PDB entry 9EOR | X-ray diffraction, 2.25 A resolution | chains A and B of the 4 polymer chains in the assembly

[Chain A (and B)]
Molecule: 3C-like proteinase nsp5
Source organism: Severe acute respiratory syndrome coronavirus 2
Notes: EC 3.4.22.69; chain B of this document is another copy of the same molecule, construct and numbering; everything in this record applies to it too
UniProt: P0DTD1 (R1AB_SARS2); residues 1-306 here correspond to UniProt positions 3264-3569 (UniProt number = residue number + 3263)
Chain sequence (306 residues; row label = number of the first residue in the row):
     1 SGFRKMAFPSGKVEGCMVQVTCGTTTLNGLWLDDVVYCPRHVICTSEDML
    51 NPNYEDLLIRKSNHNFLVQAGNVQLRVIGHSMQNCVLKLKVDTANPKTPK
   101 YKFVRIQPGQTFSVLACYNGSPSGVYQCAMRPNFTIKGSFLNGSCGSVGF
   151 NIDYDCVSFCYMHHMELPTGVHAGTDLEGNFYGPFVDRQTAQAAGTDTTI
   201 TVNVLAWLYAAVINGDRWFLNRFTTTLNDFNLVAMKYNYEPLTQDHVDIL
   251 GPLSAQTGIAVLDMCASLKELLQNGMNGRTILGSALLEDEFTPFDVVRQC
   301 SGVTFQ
UniProt features mapped onto this chain:
  - active site: His41 (For 3CL-PRO activity), Cys145 (Nucleophile)
  - site: Gln306 (Cleavage)
  - cross-link (Glycyl lysine isopeptide (Lys-Gly)): Lys5 (interchain with G-Cter in ubiquitin), Lys90 (interchain with G-Cter in ubiquitin)
Ion coordination: K+ site 1: Thr111, Gln127, Asn151, Asp295; K+ site 2: Asn221, Phe223, Asp263, Ser267
From the paper describing this entry:
  - binding site for Inhibitor SLL12: Cys145, His163, Glu166
  - catalytic residues: His41, Cys145 (citing earlier work)
  - mutagenesis - E166V: decreased binding to MP1
  - mutagenesis - E166V (811-fold): decreased binding to MP7
  - mutagenesis - E166V (523-fold): decreased binding to Nirmatrelvir

[Chain A / chain B interface]
Pairs across the interface - 93 pairs, chain A then chain B:
  Ser1(A) - Gly138(B)
  Ser1(A) - Ser139(B)
  Ser1(A) - Phe140(B)  hydrogen bond (backbone-backbone)
  Ser1(A) - Glu166(B)  hydrogen bond (backbone-side chain)
  Ser1(A) - Gly170(B)
  Ser1(A) - His172(B)  hydrogen bond (backbone-side chain)
  Gly2(A) - Gly138(B)
  Gly2(A) - Ser139(B)
  Arg4(A) - Lys5(B)
  Arg4(A) - Tyr126(B)
  Arg4(A) - Gln127(B)  hydrogen bond (side chain-backbone)
  Arg4(A) - Cys128(B)
  Arg4(A) - Lys137(B)  hydrogen bond (side chain-backbone)
  Arg4(A) - Glu290(B)  salt bridge
  Lys5(A) - Arg4(B)
  Lys5(A) - Tyr126(B)
  Met6(A) - Gly124(B)
  Met6(A) - Val125(B)
  Met6(A) - Tyr126(B)  hydrophobic
  Met6(A) - Ser139(B)
  Ala7(A) - Gly124(B)
  Ala7(A) - Val125(B)  hydrogen bond (backbone-backbone)
  Phe8(A) - Val125(B)
  Pro9(A) - Ser10(B)
  Pro9(A) - Glu14(B)
  Pro9(A) - Pro122(B)  hydrophobic
  Ser10(A) - Pro9(B)
  Ser10(A) - Ser10(B)  hydrogen bond (backbone-side chain)
  Ser10(A) - Glu14(B)  hydrogen bond (backbone-side chain)
  Gly11(A) - Ser10(B)
  Gly11(A) - Gly11(B)
  Gly11(A) - Glu14(B)  hydrogen bond (backbone-side chain)
  Glu14(A) - Pro9(B)
  Glu14(A) - Ser10(B)  hydrogen bond (side chain-backbone)
  Glu14(A) - Gly11(B)  hydrogen bond (side chain-backbone)
  Tyr118(A) - Gly302(B)
  Tyr118(A) - Thr304(B)
  Ser121(A) - Thr304(B)
  Ser121(A) - Gln306(B)  hydrogen bond
  Pro122(A) - Pro9(B)  hydrophobic
  Pro122(A) - Thr304(B)
  Pro122(A) - Phe305(B)  hydrogen bond (backbone-backbone)
  Ser123(A) - Arg298(B)  hydrogen bond (backbone-side chain)
  Ser123(A) - Val303(B)  hydrogen bond (side chain-backbone)
  Ser123(A) - Thr304(B)
  Ser123(A) - Phe305(B)
  Gly124(A) - Met6(B)
  Gly124(A) - Ala7(B)
  Gly124(A) - Arg298(B)
  Val125(A) - Met6(B)
  Val125(A) - Ala7(B)  hydrogen bond (backbone-backbone)
  Val125(A) - Phe8(B)
  Val125(A) - Pro9(B)  hydrophobic
  Tyr126(A) - Arg4(B)
  Tyr126(A) - Lys5(B)
  Gln127(A) - Arg4(B)  hydrogen bond (backbone-side chain)
  Lys137(A) - Arg4(B)  hydrogen bond (backbone-side chain)
  Gly138(A) - Ser1(B)
  Gly138(A) - Gly2(B)
  Ser139(A) - Ser1(B)
  Ser139(A) - Gly2(B)
  Ser139(A) - Arg4(B)
  Ser139(A) - Gln299(B)  hydrogen bond
  Phe140(A) - Ser1(B)  hydrogen bond (backbone-backbone)
  Leu141(A) - Gln299(B)
  Leu141(A) - Cys300(B)
  Leu141(A) - Ser301(B)
  Leu141(A) - Gly302(B)
  Glu166(A) - Ser1(B)  hydrogen bond
  Gly170(A) - Ser1(B)
  His172(A) - Ser1(B)
  Thr280(A) - Leu286(B)
  Gly283(A) - Leu286(B)
  Ala285(A) - Leu286(B)  hydrophobic
  Leu286(A) - Gly283(B)
  Leu286(A) - Ala285(B)  hydrophobic
  Glu290(A) - Arg4(B)  salt bridge
  Arg298(A) - Ser123(B)
  Gln299(A) - Ser139(B)  hydrogen bond
  Gln299(A) - Leu141(B)
  Cys300(A) - Leu141(B)
  Ser301(A) - Leu141(B)
  Gly302(A) - Tyr118(B)
  Gly302(A) - Leu141(B)
  Val303(A) - Ser123(B)  hydrogen bond (backbone-side chain)
  Thr304(A) - Tyr118(B)
  Thr304(A) - Ser121(B)
  Thr304(A) - Pro122(B)
  Thr304(A) - Ser123(B)
  Phe305(A) - Ser121(B)  hydrogen bond (backbone-side chain)
  Phe305(A) - Pro122(B)  hydrogen bond (backbone-backbone)
  Phe305(A) - Ser123(B)
  Gln306(A) - Ser121(B)  hydrogen bond
Interface residues without a listed pair, chain A (45 interface residues in all): Phe3, Leu115, Cys128, Ser284
Interface residues without a listed pair, chain B (46 interface residues in all): Phe3, Leu115, Ala129, Thr280, Ser284

[Overview]
45 residues of chain A face 46 of chain B across their interface; the contacts include 26 hydrogen bonds and 2
salt bridges. Among the polar pairs are Arg4(A)-Glu290(B), Ser1(A)-Glu166(B) and Ser1(A)-His172(B). The paper
reports catalytic residues His41(A) and Cys145(A); E166V of chain A reduces binding to MP1.
Both chains are 3C-like proteinase nsp5 (Severe acute respiratory syndrome coronavirus 2). Entry 9EOR
(SARS-CoV2 major protease in complex with a covalent inhibitor SLL12) was determined by X-ray diffraction
(same publication as 9EO6 and 9EOX).
